Entry 8ITV (X-ray diffraction, 2.30 A resolution); this record covers chains B and C of the 3 polymer chains in the assembly.

== Chain B ==
Molecule: YRB1 isoform 1
From: Saccharomyces cerevisiae
UniProtKB: A0A6A5PZB5 (A0A6A5PZB5_YEASX); residues 62-201 here = UniProt positions 62-201
Amino-acid sequence (140 residues; each row starts with the number of its first residue):
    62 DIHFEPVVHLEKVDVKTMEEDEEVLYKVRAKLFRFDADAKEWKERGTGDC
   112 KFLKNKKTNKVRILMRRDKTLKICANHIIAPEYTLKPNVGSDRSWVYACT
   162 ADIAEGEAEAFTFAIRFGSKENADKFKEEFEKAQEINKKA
Unresolved in the structure: 62-79, 201

== Chain C ==
Molecule: CRM1 isoform 1
From: Saccharomyces cerevisiae
UniProtKB: A0A6A5PZI8 (A0A6A5PZI8_YEASX); numbering as in UniProt; present here: 1-376, 414-440, 462-1058
Amino-acid sequence (1003 residues; numbered -2 to 1058; 58 numbers in that range are skipped by the numbering (no residue carries them; nothing is unmodelled there); the number before each row is that of its first residue; numbers below 1 keep their minus sign (Gly-2 is residue -2)):
    -2 GGSMEGILDFSNDLDIALLDQVVSTFYQGEGVQQKQAQEILTKFQDNPDA
    48 WEKVDQILQFSTNPQSKFIALSILDKLITRKWKLLPNDHRIGIRNFVVGM
    98 IISMCQDDEVFKTQKNLINKSDLTLVQILKQEWPQNWPEFIPELIGSSSS
   148 SVNVCENNMIVLKLLSEEVFDFSAEQMTQAKALHLKNSMSKEFEQIFKLC
   198 FQVLEQGSSSSLIVATLESLLRYLHWIPYRYIYETNILELLSTKFMTSPD
   248 TRAITLKCLTEVSNLKIPQDNDLIKRQTVLFFQNTLQQIATSVMPVTADL
   298 KATYANANGNDQSFLQDLAMFLTTYLARNRALLESDESLRELLLNAHQYL
   348 IQLSKIEERELFKTTLDYWHNLVADLFYE
   414 PLKKHIYEEICSQLRLVIIENMVRPEE
   462 IQLYKSEREVLVYLTHLNVIDTEEIMISKLARQIDGSEWSWHNINTLSWA
   512 IGSISGTMSEDTEKRFVVTVIKDLLGLCEQKRGKDNKAVVARDIMYVVGE
   562 YPRFLKAHWNFLRTVILKLFEFMHETHEGVQDMACDTFIKIVQKCKYHFV
   612 IQQPRESEPFIQTIIRDIQKTTADLQPQQVHTFYKACGIIISEERSVAER
   662 NRLLSDLMQLPNMAWDTIVEQSTANPTLLLDSETVKIIANIIKTNVAVCT
   712 SMGADFYPQLGHIYYNMLQLYRAVSSMISTQVAAEGLIATKTPKVRGLRT
   762 IKKEILKLVETYISKARNLDDVVKVLVEPLLNAVLEDYMNNVPDARDAEV
   812 LNCMTTVVEKVGHMIPQGVILILQSVFECTLDMINKDFTEYPEHRVEFYK
   862 LLKVINEKSFAAFLELPPAAFKLFVDAICWAFKHNNRDVEVNGLQIALDL
   912 VKNIERMGNVPFANEFHKNYFFIFVSETFFVLTDSDHKSGFSKQALLLMK
   962 LISLVYDNKISVPLYQEAEVPQGTSNQVYLSQYLANMLSNAFPHLTSEQI
  1012 ASFLSALTKQCKDLVVFKGTLRDFLVQIKEVGGDPTDYLFAEDKENA
Unresolved in the structure: -2 to -1, 1053-1058
Differences from the reference sequence: expression tag (-2 to 0); engineered mutation Glu27 (Ser in A0A6A5PZI8), Glu49 (Gln in A0A6A5PZI8), Val51 (Ala in A0A6A5PZI8), Gly537 (Asp in A0A6A5PZI8), Cys539 (Thr in A0A6A5PZI8), Glu540 (Val in A0A6A5PZI8), Gln541 (Lys in A0A6A5PZI8), Arg553 (Ser in A0A6A5PZI8), Glu561 (Gln in A0A6A5PZI8), Thr741 (Ala in A0A6A5PZI8), Cys1022 (Tyr in A0A6A5PZI8)
Ligand contacts: Q73 ((3S,5R,6E,8Z,10R,12E,14E,16S)-3,16-bis(azanyl)-8,10,12-trimethyl-16-[(2S,4R,5S,6S)-5-methyl-4-oxidanyl-6-[(E)-prop-1-enyl]oxan-2-yl]-5-oxidanyl-hexadeca-6,8,12,14-tetraenoic acid): Val529, Ile532, Lys533, Leu536, Cys539, Glu540, Lys548, Ala552, Ile555, Met556, Phe565, His569, Phe572, Thr575, Val576, Lys579, Leu580, Phe583

== Interface between chain B and chain C ==
Pairs across the interface (8):
  Val150(B) - Ile749(C)  hydrophobic
  Val150(B) - Thr753(C)
  Val150(B) - Pro754(C)
  Gly151(B) - Lys752(C)
  Gly151(B) - Pro754(C)
  Gly151(B) - Arg757(C)  hydrogen bond (backbone-side chain)
  Ser152(B) - Pro754(C)
  Asp153(B) - Pro754(C)

== In short ==
Chain B and chain C form an interface of 4 and 5 residues respectively, with 1 hydrogen bond. Its one
hydrogen-bonded contact is Gly151(B)-Arg757(C). Ligands of chain C: compound Q73.
Here chain B is YRB1 isoform 1 and chain C is CRM1 isoform 1, both from Saccharomyces cerevisiae. Entry 8ITV
(KL2.1 in complex with CRM1-Ran-RanBP1) was determined by X-ray diffraction.
